8DLP - chains B and C of the 6 polymer chains in the assembly; structure by electron microscopy, 2.64 A resolution.

== Chain B (and C) ==
Molecule: Spike glycoprotein
From: Severe acute respiratory syndrome coronavirus 2
Notes: chain C of this document is another copy of the same molecule, construct and numbering; everything in this record applies to it too
UniProt: P0DTC2 (SPIKE_SARS2); residues 1-1208 here = UniProt positions 1-1208
Chain sequence (1288 residues; each row starts with the number of its first residue):
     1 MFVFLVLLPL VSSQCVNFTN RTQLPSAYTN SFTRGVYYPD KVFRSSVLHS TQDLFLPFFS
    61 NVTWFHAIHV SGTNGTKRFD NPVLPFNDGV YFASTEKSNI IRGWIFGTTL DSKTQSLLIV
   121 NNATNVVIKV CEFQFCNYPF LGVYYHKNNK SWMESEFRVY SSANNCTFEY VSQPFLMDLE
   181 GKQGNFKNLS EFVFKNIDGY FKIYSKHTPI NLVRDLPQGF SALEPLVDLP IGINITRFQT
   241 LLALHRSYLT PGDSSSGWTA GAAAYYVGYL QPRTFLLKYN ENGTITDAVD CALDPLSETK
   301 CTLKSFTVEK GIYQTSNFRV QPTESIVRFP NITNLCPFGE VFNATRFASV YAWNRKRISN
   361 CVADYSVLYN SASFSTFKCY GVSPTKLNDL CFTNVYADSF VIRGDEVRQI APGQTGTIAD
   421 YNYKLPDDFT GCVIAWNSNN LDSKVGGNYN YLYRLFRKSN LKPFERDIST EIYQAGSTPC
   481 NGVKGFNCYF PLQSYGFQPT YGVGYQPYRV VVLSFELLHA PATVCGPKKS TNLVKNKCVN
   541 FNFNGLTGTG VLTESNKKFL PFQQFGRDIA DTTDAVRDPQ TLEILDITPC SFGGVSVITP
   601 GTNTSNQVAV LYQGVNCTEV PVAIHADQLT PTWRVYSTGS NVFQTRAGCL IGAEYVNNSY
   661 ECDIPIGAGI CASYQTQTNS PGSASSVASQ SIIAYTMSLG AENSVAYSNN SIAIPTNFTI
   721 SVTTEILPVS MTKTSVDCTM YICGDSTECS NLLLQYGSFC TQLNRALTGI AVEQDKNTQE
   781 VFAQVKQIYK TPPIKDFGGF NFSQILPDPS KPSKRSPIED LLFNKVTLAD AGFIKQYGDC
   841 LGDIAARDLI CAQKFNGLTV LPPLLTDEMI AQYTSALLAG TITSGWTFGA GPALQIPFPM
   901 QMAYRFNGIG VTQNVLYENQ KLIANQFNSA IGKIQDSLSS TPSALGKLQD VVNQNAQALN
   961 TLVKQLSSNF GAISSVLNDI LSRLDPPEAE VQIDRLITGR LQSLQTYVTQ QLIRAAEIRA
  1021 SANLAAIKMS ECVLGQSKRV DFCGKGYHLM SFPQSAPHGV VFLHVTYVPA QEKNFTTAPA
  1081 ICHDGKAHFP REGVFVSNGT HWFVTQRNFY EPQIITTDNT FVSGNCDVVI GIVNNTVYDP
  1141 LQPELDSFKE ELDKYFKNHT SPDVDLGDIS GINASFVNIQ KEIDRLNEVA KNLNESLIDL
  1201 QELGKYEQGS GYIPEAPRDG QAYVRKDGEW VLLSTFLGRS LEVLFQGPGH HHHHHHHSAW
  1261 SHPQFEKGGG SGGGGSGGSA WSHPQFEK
Disordered / not traced: 1-13, 70-76, 146-152, 177-184, 248-256, 621-640, 676-690, 828-855, 1148-1288
Differences from the reference sequence: conflict Phe18 (Leu in P0DTC2), Asn20 (Thr in P0DTC2), Ser26 (Pro in P0DTC2), 18 further conflict positions vs the reference (P0DTC2) not listed; expression tag (1209-1288)
Curated features (UniProtKB/Swiss-Prot):
  - region: Asn280 to Cys301 (Putative superantigen), Arg403 to Asp405 (Integrin-binding motif), Asn448 to Phe456 (Immunodominant HLA epitope recognized by the CD8+), Pro681, Ala684 (Putative superantigen), Ser816 to Tyr837 (Fusion peptide 1), Lys835 to Phe855 (Fusion peptide 2), Asp1163 to Glu1202 (Heptad repeat 2)
  - site: Arg815, Ser816 (Cleavage)
  - glycosylation: Asn17 (N-linked (GlcNAc...) (complex) asparagine), Asn61 (N-linked (GlcNAc...) (hybrid) asparagine), Asn74 (N-linked (GlcNAc...) (complex) asparagine), Asn122 (N-linked (GlcNAc...) (hybrid) asparagine), Asn149 (N-linked (GlcNAc...) (complex) asparagine), Asn165 (N-linked (GlcNAc...) (complex) asparagine), Asn234 (N-linked (GlcNAc...) (high mannose) asparagine), Asn282 (N-linked (GlcNAc...) (complex) asparagine), Thr323 (O-linked (GalNAc) threonine), Ser325 (O-linked (HexNAc...) serine), Asn331 (N-linked (GlcNAc...) (complex) asparagine), Asn343 (N-linked (GlcNAc...) (complex) asparagine), Asn603 (N-linked (GlcNAc...) (hybrid) asparagine), Asn616 (N-linked (GlcNAc...) (complex) asparagine), Asn657 (N-linked (GlcNAc...) (complex) asparagine), Thr676 (O-linked (GlcNAc...) threonine), Thr678 (O-linked (GlcNAc...) threonine), Asn709 (N-linked (GlcNAc...) (high mannose) asparagine), Asn717 (N-linked (GlcNAc...) (hybrid) asparagine), Asn801 (N-linked (GlcNAc...) (hybrid) asparagine) and 6 more in UniProt
  - natural variant: Leu5 (L5F: In strain: Iota/B.1.526), Ser13 (S13I: In strain: Epsilon/B.1.427/B.1.429), Phe18 (L18F: In strain: Beta/B.1.351, Gamma/P.1 and 1 more; this construct carries the variant), Thr19 (T19I: In strain: Omicron/BQ.1.1, Omicron/XBB.1.5 and 1 more; T19R: In strain: Delta/B.1.617.2, Omicron/BA.2 and 4 more), Asn20 (T20N: In strain: Gamma/P.1; this construct carries the variant), Leu24 to Ala27 (sequence variant, change not given here; In strain: Omicron/BA.2, Omicron/BA.2.12.1 and 6 more), Ser26 (P26S: In strain: Gamma/P.1; this construct carries the variant), Gln52 (Q52H: In strain: Omicron/EG.5.1), Ala67 (A67V: In strain: Eta/B.1.525, Omicron/BA.1), His69 to Val70 (deletion: In strain: Alpha/B.1.1.7, Eta/B.1.525 and 5 more), Gly75 (G75V: In strain: Lambda/C.37), Thr76 (T76I: In strain: Lambda/C.37), 81 further natural variant entries in UniProt
  - mutagenesis: His69 to Val70 (Increased incorporation of cleaved spike into virions), Asn121 (N121Q: Partial loss of biliverdin affinity), Asn234 (N234Q: Increased resistance to neutralizing antibodies), Asn331 (N331Q: Reduced viral infectivity), Asn343 (N343Q: Reduced viral infectivity), Leu452 (L452R: Increased resistance to neutralizing antibodies. Decreases HLA binding to NF9 epitope. Increased binding affinity to human ACE2), Tyr453 (Y453F: Decreased HLA binding to NF9 epitope. Increased binding affinity to human ACE2), Ala475 (A475V: Increased resistance to neutralizing antibodies), Val483 (V483A: Increased resistance to neutralizing antibodies), Phe490 (F490L: Increased resistance to neutralizing antibodies and human covalescent sera neutralization), Gln493 (Q493N: Reduced host ACE2-binding affinity in vitro; Q493Y: Reduced host ACE2-binding affinity in vitro), His519 (H519P: Increased resistance to human covalescent sera neutralization), 8 further mutagenesis entries in UniProt
Cystine bridges: Cys15-Cys136, Cys131-Cys166, Cys291-Cys301, Cys336-Cys361, Cys379-Cys432, Cys391-Cys525, Cys480-Cys488, Cys538-Cys590, Cys617-Cys649, Cys662-Cys671, Cys738-Cys760, Cys743-Cys749, Cys1032-Cys1043, Cys1082-Cys1126
Glycans and other covalent adducts: N-acetylglucosamine (NAG) linked to Asn17, Asn61, Asn122, Asn165, Asn234, Asn282, Asn331, Asn343, Asn709, Asn717, Asn801, Asn1074, Asn1098, Asn1134
From the paper describing this entry:
  - self-association interface (contacts with another copy of this molecule); pairs are residue here / residue on that copy: Glu1031-Arg1039 (salt bridge)

== Interface between chain B and chain C ==
Pairs across the interface (157):
  Arg319(B) with Asp737(C), salt bridge; Met740(C), hydrogen bond
  Arg357(B) with Cys166(C), hydrogen bond (side chain-backbone); Thr167(C), hydrogen bond (side chain-backbone)
  Ser359(B) with Thr167(C)
  Asn360(B) with Phe168(C); Glu169(C)
  Pro521(B) with Gly199(C); Tyr200(C), hydrophobic; Pro230(C), hydrophobic
  Thr547(B) with Asn978(C)
  Thr549(B) with Asp745(C)
  Lys558(B) with Phe43(C)
  Phe559(B) with Phe43(C), hydrophobic
  Leu560(B) with Asn282(C); Gly283(C); Thr284(C)
  Phe562(B) with Tyr38(C), hydrophobic; Lys41(C); Glu224(C); Pro225(C), hydrophobic
  Gln563(B) with Lys41(C); Val42(C), hydrogen bond (side chain-backbone); Phe43(C); Gly283(C)
  Gln564(B) with Lys41(C), hydrogen bond (backbone-backbone)
  Phe565(B) with Lys41(C); Val42(C); Phe43(C), hydrogen bond (backbone-backbone)
  Gly566(B) with Phe43(C)
  Arg567(B) with Val42(C); Phe43(C), hydrogen bond (backbone-backbone)
  Ile569(B) with Val47(C), hydrophobic
  Ala570(B) with Val963(C), hydrophobic
  Asp571(B) with Lys964(C), salt bridge
  Thr572(B) with Asn856(C); Val963(C)
  Phe592(B) with Met740(C), hydrophobic; Gly857(C); Leu858(C); Thr859(C)
  Gln613(B) with Leu861(C)
  Arg646(B) with Thr866(C)
  Ala647(B) with Pro862(C), hydrophobic
  Pro665(B) with Leu864(C), hydrophobic
  Gly667(B) with Leu864(C)
  Ala668(B) with Pro863(C), hydrogen bond (backbone-backbone); Leu864(C); Thr866(C)
  Gly669(B) with Leu864(C), hydrogen bond (backbone-backbone); Thr866(C); Met869(C)
  Met697(B) with Leu864(C); Leu865(C), hydrophobic; Met869(C), hydrophobic
  Leu699(B) with Ile788(C), hydrophobic; Met869(C); Gln872(C); Tyr873(C)
  Gly700(B) with Lys786(C); Ile788(C)
  Ala701(B) with Lys786(C), hydrogen bond (backbone-backbone); Gln787(C); Ile788(C), hydrogen bond (backbone-backbone)
  Glu702(B) with Ile788(C); Lys790(C)
  Asn703(B) with Gln787(C), hydrogen bond; Ile788(C), hydrogen bond (backbone-backbone); Tyr789(C); Lys790(C)
  Val705(B) with Tyr789(C), hydrophobic; Thr883(C); Ala893(C), hydrophobic; Gln895(C)
  Ala706(B) with Gln895(C)
  Tyr707(B) with Pro792(C), hydrophobic; Asp796(C); Phe797(C); Thr883(C); Ile896(C); Pro897(C), hydrophobic; Phe898(C), hydrogen bond (side chain-backbone)
  Ser708(B) with Pro897(C)
  Asn709(B) with Asp796(C); Pro897(C)
  Ser711(B) with Gln895(C); Pro897(C)
  Ile712(B) with Gln895(C); Ile896(C), hydrophobic
  Ala713(B) with Leu894(C); Gln895(C), hydrogen bond (backbone-backbone)
  Pro715(B) with Leu894(C), hydrophobic
  Gln957(B) with Arg765(C), hydrogen bond
  Thr961(B) with Ser758(C); Gln762(C)
  Gln965(B) with Tyr756(C), hydrogen bond (side chain-backbone); Gly757(C); Ser758(C), hydrogen bond (side chain-backbone); Phe759(C)
  Ser968(B) with Gln755(C); Tyr756(C); Gly757(C)
  Asn969(B) with Gln755(C), hydrogen bond
  Phe970(B) with Gln755(C), hydrogen bond (backbone-backbone); Tyr756(C)
  Gly971(B) with Gln755(C)
  Arg995(B) with Tyr756(C); Asp994(C), salt bridge
  Gln1002(B) with Phe759(C); Leu1001(C); Gln1005(C)
  Ser1003(B) with Phe759(C)
  Thr1006(B) with Gln762(C); Gln1005(C)
  Gln1010(B) with Leu1012(C)
  Ile1013(B) with Leu1012(C), hydrophobic
  Glu1017(B) with Arg1019(C)
  Arg1039(B) with Ile1027(C); Glu1031(C), salt bridge; Arg1039(C)
  Val1040(B) with Ser1030(C); Glu1031(C); Leu1034(C); Gly1035(C)
  Asp1041(B) with Gly889(C); Ser1030(C); Leu1034(C)
  Lys1045(B) with Gly889(C), hydrogen bond (side chain-backbone)
  Gly1046(B) with Ala890(C)
  Tyr1047(B) with Trp886(C); Ala890(C)
  Pro1069(B) with Ala890(C); Pro892(C)
  Glu1072(B) with Pro892(C); Leu894(C)
  Asn1074(B) with Gln895(C), hydrogen bond
  Thr1077(B) with Pro897(C); Met900(C), hydrogen bond
  Ala1078(B) with Met900(C)
  Pro1079(B) with Tyr917(C), hydrophobic
  Phe1089(B) with Asn914(C); Tyr917(C), hydrophobic
  Pro1090(B) with Gln913(C)
  Val1094(B) with Met900(C), hydrophobic; Tyr904(C)
  Arg1107(B) with Tyr904(C); Asn907(C); Gln913(C)
  Phe1121(B) with Asn914(C)
  Ser1123(B) with Asn914(C), hydrogen bond; Glu918(C), hydrogen bond; Glu1111(C)
  Val1128(B) with Glu918(C)
  Val1129(B) with Tyr917(C), hydrophobic
  Leu1141(B) with Leu1141(C), hydrophobic; Glu1144(C)
  Leu1145(B) with Glu1144(C)
Also at the interface, not in a pair above, chain B (91 interface residues in all): Asn317, Asn394, Asn540, Ile666, Ile670, Cys671, Asn710, Thr1009, Phe1042, Val1068, Gly1093, Ile1130
Also at the interface, not in a pair above, chain C (98 interface residues in all): Asp40, Arg44, His49, Asp198, Gly232, Gly744, Glu773, Gln784, Glu868, Thr887, Gly891, Thr912, Gln920, Asn960, Thr1009

== Summary ==
91 residues of chain B face 98 of chain C across their interface; the contacts include 25 hydrogen bonds and 4
salt bridges. Polar pairs include Arg319(B)-Asp737(C), Asp571(B)-Lys964(C) and Arg995(B)-Asp994(C).
N-acetylglucosamine is covalently linked to Asn17(B), Asn61(B), Asn122(B), Asn165(B), Asn234(B) and Asn282(B)
and 8 more. From the paper: a self-association interface involving Glu1031(B).
Both chains are Spike glycoprotein (Severe acute respiratory syndrome coronavirus 2). Entry 8DLP (Cryo-EM
structure of SARS-CoV-2 Gamma (P.1) spike protein in complex with human ACE2) was determined by electron
microscopy together with 8DLJ, 8DLK, 8DLM, 8DLN, 8DLQ, 8DLS and 6 further entries from the same study.
